Entry 8ICI (X-ray diffraction, 2.80 A resolution); this record covers chains P and A of the 3 polymer chains in the assembly.

[Chain P]
Molecule: 7-nt DNA strand
Sequence (7 nucleotides; row label = number of the first residue in the row):
     1 TCTAATG
Metal / ion sites: Na+: DT6 (shared with Thr101(A), Val103(A), Ile106(A) of chain A); Mg2+: DG7 (shared with Ser104(A) of chain A)

[Chain A]
Name: Protein (DNA polymerase beta (e.c.2.7.7.7))
Source organism: Homo sapiens
UniProtKB: P06746 (DPOB_HUMAN); residues 2-335 here correspond to UniProt positions 1-334 (UniProt number = residue number - 1)
Amino-acid sequence (335 residues; row label = number of the first residue in the row):
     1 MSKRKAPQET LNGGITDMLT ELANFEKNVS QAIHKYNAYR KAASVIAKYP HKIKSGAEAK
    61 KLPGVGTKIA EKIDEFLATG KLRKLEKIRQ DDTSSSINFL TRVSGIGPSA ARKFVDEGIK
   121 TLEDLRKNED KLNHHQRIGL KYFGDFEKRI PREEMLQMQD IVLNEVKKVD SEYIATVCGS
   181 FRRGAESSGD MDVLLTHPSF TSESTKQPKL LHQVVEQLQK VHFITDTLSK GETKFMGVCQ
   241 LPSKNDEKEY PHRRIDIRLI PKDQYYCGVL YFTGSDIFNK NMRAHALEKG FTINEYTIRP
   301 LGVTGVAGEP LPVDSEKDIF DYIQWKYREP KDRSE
Unresolved in the structure: 1-8
Metal / ion sites: Na+ site 1: Lys60, Leu62; Na+ site 2: Thr101, Val103, Ile106 (shared with DT6(P) of chain P); Mg2+: Ser104 (shared with DG7(P) of chain P)
Curated features (UniProtKB/Swiss-Prot):
  - binding site (K(+)): Lys61
  - binding site (Na(+)): Lys61

[Chain P / chain A interface]
Residue-residue contacts - 14 pairs, chain P then chain A:
  DA4(P) - Ser109(A)  sugar contact
  DA5(P) - Gly105(A)  phosphate contact
  DA5(P) - Ile106(A)  hydrogen bond to the phosphate
  DA5(P) - Gly107(A)  hydrogen bond to the phosphate
  DA5(P) - Pro108(A)  phosphate contact
  DA5(P) - Ser109(A)  hydrogen bond to the phosphate
  DA5(P) - Ala110(A)  hydrogen bond to the phosphate
  DT6(P) - Val103(A)  phosphate contact
  DT6(P) - Ser104(A)  phosphate contact
  DT6(P) - Gly105(A)  hydrogen bond to the phosphate
  DT6(P) - Ile106(A)  hydrogen bond to the phosphate
  DT6(P) - Lys234(A)  hydrogen bond to the base
  DG7(P) - Arg254(A)  salt bridge to the phosphate
  DG7(P) - Asp256(A)  phosphate contact
Other interface residues (no listed pair), chain A (15 interface residues in all): Thr101, Asp192, Met236, Arg258

[Overview]
The interface between chain P and chain A involves 4 residues on one side and 15 on the other; the contacts
include 7 hydrogen bonds and 1 salt bridge. Among the polar pairs are DT6(P)-Lys234(A), DA5(P)-Ile106(A) and
DA5(P)-Gly107(A).
Chain P is a 7-nt DNA strand and chain A is Protein (DNA polymerase beta (e.c.2.7.7.7)) (Homo sapiens); the
structure, DNA polymerase beta (pol B) (e.c.2.7.7.7) complexed with seven base pairs of DNA; soaked in the
..., was determined by X-ray diffraction, deposited together with 1ZQA, 1ZQB, 1ZQC, 1ZQD, 1ZQE, 1ZQG and 28
further entries.
